PDB entry 6UUH | X-ray diffraction, 2.70 A resolution | chains C and E of the 3 polymer chains in the assembly

# Chain C
Name: B11 Fab Heavy Chain
From: Homo sapiens
Notes: antibody fragment or engineered binder
Sequence (235 residues; row label = number of the first residue in the row; a row labelled like 82A-82C holds insertion residues (82A, then the next letters in order)):
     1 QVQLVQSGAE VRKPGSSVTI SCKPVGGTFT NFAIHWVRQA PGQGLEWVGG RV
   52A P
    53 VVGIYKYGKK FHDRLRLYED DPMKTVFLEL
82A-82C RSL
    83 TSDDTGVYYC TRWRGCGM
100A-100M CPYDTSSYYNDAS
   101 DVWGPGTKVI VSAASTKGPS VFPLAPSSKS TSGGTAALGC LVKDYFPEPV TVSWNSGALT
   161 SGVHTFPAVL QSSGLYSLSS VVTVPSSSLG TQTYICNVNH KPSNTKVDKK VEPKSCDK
Not modelled in the structure: 127-132, 215-218
Cystine bridges: Cys22-Cys92, Cys98-Cys100A, Cys140-Cys196

# Chain E
Name: Immunoglobulin G-binding protein G
From: Streptococcus sp. 'group G'
UniProt: P19909 (SPG2_STRSG); residues 2-61 here correspond to UniProt positions 438-497 (UniProt number = residue number + 436)
Sequence (66 residues; each row starts with the number of its first residue):
     1 MTPAVTTYKL VINGKTLKGE TTTKAVDAET AEKAFKQYAN DNGVDGVWTY DDATKTFTVT
    61 EHHHHH
Not modelled in the structure: 1, 62-66
Differences from the reference sequence: initiating methionine (1); expression tag (62-66)

# Chain C / chain E interface
Residue-residue contacts (22):
  Gly118(C) - Tyr38(E)
  Pro119(C) - Tyr38(E)  hydrogen bond (backbone-side chain)
  Ser120(C) - Asn42(E)
  Val121(C) - Asn42(E)  hydrogen bond (backbone-side chain)
  Phe122(C) - Asp41(E)
  Ser203(C) - Thr21(E)  hydrogen bond
  Ser203(C) - Thr22(E)  hydrogen bond (backbone-side chain)
  Asn204(C) - Glu20(E)
  Asn204(C) - Thr21(E)
  Asn204(C) - Thr22(E)  hydrogen bond
  Thr205(C) - Glu20(E)
  Thr205(C) - Thr21(E)  hydrogen bond
  Lys206(C) - Gly19(E)
  Lys206(C) - Glu20(E)  hydrogen bond (backbone-backbone)
  Val207(C) - Leu17(E)  hydrophobic
  Val207(C) - Lys18(E)
  Asp208(C) - Thr16(E)
  Asp208(C) - Leu17(E)
  Asp208(C) - Lys18(E)  hydrogen bond (backbone-backbone)
  Lys209(C) - Thr16(E)  hydrogen bond
  Lys209(C) - Leu17(E)
  Lys210(C) - Thr16(E)  hydrogen bond (backbone-backbone)
Also at the interface, not in a pair above, chain C (15 interface residues in all): Lys117, Glu212
Also at the interface, not in a pair above, chain E (11 interface residues in all): Ile12

# Overview
Chain C and chain E form an interface of 15 and 11 residues respectively, with 10 hydrogen bonds. Polar
contacts include Pro119(C)-Tyr38(E), Val121(C)-Asn42(E) and Ser203(C)-Thr21(E).
Here chain C is B11 Fab Heavy Chain (Homo sapiens) and chain E is Immunoglobulin G-binding protein G
(Streptococcus sp. 'group G'). Entry 6UUH (Crystal structure of broad and potent HIV-1 neutralizing antibody
438-B11) was determined by X-ray diffraction, deposited together with 6UTK, 6UUL, 6UUM and 6V6W.
